Entry 4KPY (X-ray diffraction, 2.41 A resolution); this record covers chains A and N of the 4 polymer chains in the assembly.

# Chain A
Protein: Uncharacterized protein
Source organism: Thermus thermophilus
UniProtKB: Q746M7 (Q746M7_THET2); numbering as in UniProt (aligned over 1-685)
Sequence (685 residues; numbered 1 to 685; the number before each row is that of its first residue):
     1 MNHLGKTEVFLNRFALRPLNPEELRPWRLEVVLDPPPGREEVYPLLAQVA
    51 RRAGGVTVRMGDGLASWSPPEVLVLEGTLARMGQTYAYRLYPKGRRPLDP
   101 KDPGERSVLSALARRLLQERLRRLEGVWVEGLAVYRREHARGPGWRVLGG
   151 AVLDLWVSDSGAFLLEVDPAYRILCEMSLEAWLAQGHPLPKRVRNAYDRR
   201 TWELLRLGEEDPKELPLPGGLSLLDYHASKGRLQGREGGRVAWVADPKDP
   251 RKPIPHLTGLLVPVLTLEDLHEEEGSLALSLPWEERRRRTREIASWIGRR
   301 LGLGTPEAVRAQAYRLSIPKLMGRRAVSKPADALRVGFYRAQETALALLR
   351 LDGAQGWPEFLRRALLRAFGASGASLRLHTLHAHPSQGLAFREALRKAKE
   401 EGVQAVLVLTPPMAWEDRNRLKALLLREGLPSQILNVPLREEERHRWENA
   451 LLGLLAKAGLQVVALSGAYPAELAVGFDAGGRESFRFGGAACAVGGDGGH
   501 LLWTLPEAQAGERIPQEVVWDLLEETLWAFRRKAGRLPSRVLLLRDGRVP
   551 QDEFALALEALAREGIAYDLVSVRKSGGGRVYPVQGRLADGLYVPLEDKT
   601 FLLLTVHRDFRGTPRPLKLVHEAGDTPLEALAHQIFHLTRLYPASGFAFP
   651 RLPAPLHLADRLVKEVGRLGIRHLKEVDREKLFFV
Unresolved in the structure: 248-251, 271-275
Metal / ion sites: Mn2+ site 1: Asp-478, Asp-660 (shared with 1 residue of chain D); Mn2+ site 2: Asp-478, Asp-546 (shared with 1 residue of chain D; DC9(N) of chain N); Mn2+ site 3: Val-685 (shared with 2 residues of chain C)
Small-molecule neighbours: thymidine-5'-phosphate (TMP): Asn-195, Tyr-197, Arg-200, Trp-202, Leu-217, Pro-218, Leu-223, Tyr-226, His-227, Arg-232, Ile-254, Pro-255, His-256
Swiss-Prot annotation at these positions:
  - active site: Asp-478, Glu-512, Asp-546, Asp-660
  - binding site (Mn(2+)): Asp-478, Asp-546, Asp-660, Val-685
  - mutagenesis: Arg-172 (R172A: Reduced cleavage of target RNA; further decreased when associated with A-548), Tyr-197 (Y197A: No change in cleavage of target RNA; when associated with 226-AHASKGA-232), Tyr-226 to Arg-232 (No change in cleavage of target RNA), Arg-232 (R232A: No change in cleavage of target RNA), Arg-418 to Lys-422 (No cleavage of target RNA), Lys-422 (K422A: No cleavage of target RNA), Lys-457 (K457A: No cleavage of target RNA; when associated with 418-ANRLA-422), Asp-478 (D478A: No cleavage of target RNA. No cleavage of tDNA, no DNA associates with TtAgo in E.coli; when associated with A-546 ...), Glu-512 (E512A: No cleavage of tDNA), Asp-546 (D546A: No cleavage of target RNA. No cleavage of tDNA, no DNA associates with TtAgo in E.coli; when associated with A-478 ...), Arg-548 (R548A: Poor cleavage of target RNA), Asp-660 (D660A: Poor cleavage of target RNA. No cleavage of tDNA)

# Chain N
Molecule: 9-nt DNA strand
Sequence (9 nucleotides; numbered 1 to 9; the number before each row is that of its first residue):
     1 TATACAACC
Unresolved in the structure: 1-3
Metal / ion sites: Mn2+: DC9 (shared with Asp-478(A), Asp-546(A) of chain A; 1 residue of chain D)

# Interface between chain A and chain N
Contacting residue pairs (17):
  Pro-44(A) / DA4(N)  base contact
  Ala-47(A) / DA4(N)  base contact
  Arg-51(A) / DC5(N)  salt bridge to the phosphate
  Arg-114(A) / DA6(N)  salt bridge to the phosphate
  Arg-114(A) / DA7(N)  salt bridge to the phosphate
  Asp-546(A) / DC9(N)  phosphate contact
  Gly-547(A) / DC9(N)  phosphate contact
  Arg-548(A) / DA7(N)  hydrogen bond to the base
  Arg-548(A) / DC8(N)  sugar contact
  Val-573(A) / DC9(N)  phosphate contact
  Arg-574(A) / DC8(N)  salt bridge to the phosphate
  Arg-574(A) / DC9(N)  phosphate contact
  Lys-575(A) / DC9(N)  salt bridge to the phosphate
  Ser-576(A) / DC8(N)  sugar contact
  Ser-576(A) / DC9(N)  hydrogen bond to the phosphate
  Gly-577(A) / DC8(N)  phosphate contact
  Lys-618(A) / DC8(N)  salt bridge to the phosphate
Interface residues without a listed pair, chain A (16 interface residues in all): Tyr-43, Gln-48, Asp-478

# Summary
16 residues of chain A face 6 of chain N across their interface, with 2 hydrogen bonds and 6 salt bridges.
Polar pairs include Arg-548(A)/DA7(N), Ser-576(A)/DC9(N) and Arg-51(A)/DC5(N). Chain A binds
thymidine-5'-phosphate.
Chain A is Uncharacterized protein (Thermus thermophilus) and chain N is a 9-nt DNA strand; the structure, DNA
binding protein and DNA complex structure, was determined by X-ray diffraction, deposited together with 4N41,
4N47, 4N76, 4NCA and 4NCB.
